9JQN - chains C and G of the 12 polymer chains in the assembly; structure by electron microscopy, 3.03 A resolution.

== Chain C ==
Molecule: V(D)J recombination-activating protein 1
From: Mus musculus
Notes: EC 3.1.-.-, 2.3.2.27
Reference sequence: P15919 (RAG1_MOUSE); residue numbers follow UniProt; this construct covers 1-1040
Amino-acid sequence (1040 residues; row label = number of the first residue in the row):
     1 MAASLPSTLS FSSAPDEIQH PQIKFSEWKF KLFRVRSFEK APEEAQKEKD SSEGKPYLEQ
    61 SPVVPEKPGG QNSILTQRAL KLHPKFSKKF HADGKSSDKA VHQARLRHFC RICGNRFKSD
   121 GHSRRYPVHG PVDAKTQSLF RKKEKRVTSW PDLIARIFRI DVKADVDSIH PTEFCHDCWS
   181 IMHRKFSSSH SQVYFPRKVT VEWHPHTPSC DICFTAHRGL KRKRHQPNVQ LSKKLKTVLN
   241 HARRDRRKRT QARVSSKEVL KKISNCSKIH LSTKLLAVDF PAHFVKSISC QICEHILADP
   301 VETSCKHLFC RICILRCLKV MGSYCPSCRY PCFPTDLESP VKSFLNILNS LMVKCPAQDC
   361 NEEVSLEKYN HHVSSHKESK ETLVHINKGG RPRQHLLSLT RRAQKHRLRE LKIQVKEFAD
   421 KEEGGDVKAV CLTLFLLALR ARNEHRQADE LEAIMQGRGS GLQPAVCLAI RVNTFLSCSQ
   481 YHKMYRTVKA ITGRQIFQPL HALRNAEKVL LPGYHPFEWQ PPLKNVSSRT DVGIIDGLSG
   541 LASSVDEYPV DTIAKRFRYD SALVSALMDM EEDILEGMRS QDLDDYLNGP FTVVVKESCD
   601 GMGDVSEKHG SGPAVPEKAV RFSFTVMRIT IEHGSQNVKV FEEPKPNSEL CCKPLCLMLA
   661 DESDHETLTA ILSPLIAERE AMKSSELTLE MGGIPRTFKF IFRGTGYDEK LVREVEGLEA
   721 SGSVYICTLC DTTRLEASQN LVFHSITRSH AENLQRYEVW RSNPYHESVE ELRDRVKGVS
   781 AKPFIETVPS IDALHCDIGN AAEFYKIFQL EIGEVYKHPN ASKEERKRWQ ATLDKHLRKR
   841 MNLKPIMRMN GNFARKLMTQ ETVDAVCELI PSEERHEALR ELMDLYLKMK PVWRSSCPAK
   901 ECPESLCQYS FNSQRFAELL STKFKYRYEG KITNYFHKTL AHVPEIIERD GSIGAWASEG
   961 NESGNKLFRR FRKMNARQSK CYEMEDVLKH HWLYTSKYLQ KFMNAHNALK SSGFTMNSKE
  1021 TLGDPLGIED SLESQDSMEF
Unresolved in the structure: 1-460, 1008-1040
Ion coordination: Ca2+: Asp600 (shared with DG41(G) of chain G); Zn2+: Cys727, Cys730, His937, His942
Swiss-Prot annotation at these positions:
  - zinc finger: Cys290 to Arg329 (RING-type), Leu351 to Lys380 (RAG1-type)
  - DNA-binding region: Gly389 to Gln456 (NBD)
  - binding site (Zn(2+)): Cys266, His270, Cys290, Cys293, His295, Cys305, His307, Cys310, Cys313, Cys325, Cys328, Cys355, Cys360, His372, His376
  - binding site (a divalent metal cation): Asp600, Asp708, Glu962
  - site: Trp893 (Essential for DNA hairpin formation, participates in base-stacking interactions near the cleavage site)
  - cross-link: Lys233 (Glycyl lysine isopeptide (Lys-Gly) (interchain with G-Cter in ubiquitin))
  - mutagenesis: Lys233 (K233M: Abolishes autoubiquitination), His307 (H307A: Displays lower E3 ligase activity and affects the joining step of V(D)J recombination), Cys325 (C325G: Loss of E3 ligase activity and affects the joining step of V(D)J recombination), Arg391 (R391A: Defects in converting nicked products to hairpins; R391L: Impairs DNA-binding and hairpin formation while maintaining some nicking activity), Arg393 (R393A: Impairs DNA-binding and hairpin formation while maintaining some nicking activity), Arg401 (R401A: Allows robust hairpin activity), Arg402 (R402A: Defects in converting nicked products to hairpins), Lys405 (K405A: Reduced hairpin activity), His406 (H406A: Allows robust hairpin activity), Arg407 (R407A: Impairs DNA-binding and reduces hairpin formation without affecting nicking activity), Asn443 (N443A: Impairs DNA-binding; when associated with A-445), His445 (H445A: Impairs DNA-binding; when associated with A-443), 23 further mutagenesis entries in UniProt

== Chain G ==
Molecule: 15-nt DNA strand
Sequence (15 nucleotides; row label = number of the first residue in the row):
    27 ATTTGCATCA CTGTG
Ion coordination: Ca2+: DG41 (shared with Asp600(C) of chain C)

== Interface between chain C and chain G ==
Pairs across the interface - 15 pairs, chain C then chain G:
  Leu794(C) - DG41(G)  base contact
  Asn850(C) - DG41(G)  base contact
  Gly851(C) - DG41(G)  hydrogen bond to the base
  Asn852(C) - DG39(G)  hydrogen bond to the base
  Asn852(C) - DT40(G)  base contact
  Asn852(C) - DG41(G)  hydrogen bond to the base
  Arg855(C) - DG41(G)  hydrogen bond to the base
  Lys856(C) - DT38(G)  salt bridge to the phosphate
  Glu959(C) - DG41(G)  hydrogen bond to the base
  Glu962(C) - DT40(G)  sugar contact
  Glu962(C) - DG41(G)  sugar contact
  Lys966(C) - DG39(G)  hydrogen bond to the base
  Lys966(C) - DT40(G)  sugar contact
  Arg969(C) - DT40(G)  sugar contact
  Arg969(C) - DG41(G)  salt bridge to the phosphate
Also at the interface, not in a pair above, chain C (15 interface residues in all): Met602, Gly603, Arg848, Ser963, Asn965

== In short ==
15 residues of chain C and 4 residues of chain G are in contact; the contacts include 6 hydrogen bonds and 2
salt bridges. Among the polar pairs are Gly851(C)-DG41(G), Asn852(C)-DG39(G) and Asn852(C)-DG41(G).
Chain C is V(D)J recombination-activating protein 1 (Mus musculus) and chain G is a 15-nt DNA strand; the
structure, CryoEM structure of mouse RAG SEC-2DNA, was determined by electron microscopy together with 9JPU,
9JPX, 9JTS and 9JTU from the same study.
